Entry 5N9J (X-ray diffraction, 3.40 A resolution); this record covers chains V and Z of the 15 polymer chains in the assembly.

== Chain V ==
Name: Mediator of RNA polymerase II transcription subunit 11
Source organism: Schizosaccharomyces pombe
UniProtKB: Q9P6Q0 (MED11_SCHPO); numbering as in UniProt (aligned over 1-112)
Amino-acid sequence (112 residues; each row starts with the number of its first residue):
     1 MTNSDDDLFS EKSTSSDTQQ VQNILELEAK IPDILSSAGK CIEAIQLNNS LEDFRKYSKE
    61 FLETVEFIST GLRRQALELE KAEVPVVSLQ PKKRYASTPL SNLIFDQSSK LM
Unresolved in the structure: 1-13

== Chain Z ==
Name: Mediator of RNA polymerase II transcription subunit 22
Source organism: Schizosaccharomyces pombe
UniProtKB: O14010 (MED22_SCHPO); residues 1-136 here = UniProt positions 1-136
Amino-acid sequence (136 residues; row label = number of the first residue in the row):
     1 MSSDSFQRQL VQRTNTLNSS IDNATLTILS RFQDILDIAI NEGKDKYTVA PEVYQIECHT
    61 VSMVRAVEQL LDVSRQIKSY WLTNSLSTSF PTVDYSEPDL EKVKRTLTKL QNHLLEVSLI
   121 EPEASETTEA PTVSDT
Unresolved in the structure: 1-2, 122-136

== Chain V / chain Z interface ==
Contacting residue pairs (62; chain V residue first):
  Asp17(V) - Trp81(Z)
  Asp17(V) - Asn84(Z)  hydrogen bond
  Asp17(V) - Leu86(Z)
  Gln20(V) - Trp81(Z)
  Val21(V) - Lys78(Z)
  Ile24(V) - Lys78(Z)
  Leu25(V) - Lys78(Z)
  Glu28(V) - Ser74(Z)  hydrogen bond
  Glu28(V) - Arg75(Z)
  Glu28(V) - Lys78(Z)  salt bridge
  Ile31(V) - Val67(Z)  hydrophobic
  Ile31(V) - Leu70(Z)  hydrophobic
  Ile31(V) - Leu71(Z)  hydrophobic
  Leu35(V) - Val64(Z)  hydrophobic
  Leu35(V) - Val67(Z)  hydrophobic
  Ala38(V) - Phe32(Z)  hydrophobic
  Cys41(V) - Phe32(Z)  hydrophobic
  Ile42(V) - Phe32(Z)  hydrophobic
  Ile42(V) - Ile35(Z)  hydrophobic
  Phe61(V) - Ile28(Z)  hydrophobic
  Ile68(V) - Leu70(Z)  hydrophobic
  Ser69(V) - Thr25(Z)
  Leu72(V) - Ile21(Z)  hydrophobic
  Arg73(V) - Asn18(Z)
  Arg73(V) - Ile21(Z)
  Arg73(V) - Asp22(Z)  salt bridge
  Gln75(V) - Ile77(Z)
  Gln75(V) - Trp81(Z)
  Ala76(V) - Thr14(Z)
  Ala76(V) - Leu17(Z)  hydrophobic
  Glu78(V) - Trp81(Z)
  Leu79(V) - Arg13(Z)
  Leu79(V) - Thr14(Z)
  Leu79(V) - Tyr80(Z)  hydrophobic
  Leu79(V) - Trp81(Z)  hydrophobic
  Glu80(V) - Leu10(Z)
  Glu80(V) - Val11(Z)
  Glu80(V) - Thr14(Z)  hydrogen bond
  Glu83(V) - Phe6(Z)
  Glu83(V) - Gln7(Z)  hydrogen bond
  Glu83(V) - Leu10(Z)
  Val84(V) - Leu10(Z)
  Val84(V) - Arg13(Z)  hydrogen bond (backbone-side chain)
  Val84(V) - Asn84(Z)
  Pro85(V) - Arg13(Z)
  Val86(V) - Gln9(Z)
  Val86(V) - Arg13(Z)
  Ser88(V) - Thr83(Z)
  Leu89(V) - Ser85(Z)
  Ser97(V) - Phe90(Z)
  Pro99(V) - Phe90(Z)  hydrophobic
  Pro99(V) - Thr92(Z)
  Asn102(V) - Asp94(Z)  hydrogen bond
  Leu103(V) - Val93(Z)
  Asp106(V) - Ser96(Z)  hydrogen bond
  Ser109(V) - Glu97(Z)  hydrogen bond (side chain-backbone)
  Ser109(V) - Pro98(Z)  hydrogen bond (side chain-backbone)
  Ser109(V) - Asp99(Z)
  Ser109(V) - Lys102(Z)  hydrogen bond (backbone-side chain)
  Met112(V) - Lys102(Z)
  Met112(V) - Val103(Z)  hydrophobic
  Met112(V) - Thr106(Z)
Interface residues without a listed pair, chain V (39 interface residues in all): Ile34, Phe54, Val65, Leu77, Lys110
Interface residues without a listed pair, chain Z (46 interface residues in all): Leu29, Leu36, Met63, Val73, Leu82, Leu107

== In short ==
Chain V and chain Z form an interface of 39 and 46 residues respectively; the contacts include 10 hydrogen
bonds and 2 salt bridges. Polar contacts include Glu28(V)-Lys78(Z), Arg73(V)-Asp22(Z) and Asp17(V)-Asn84(Z).
Here chain V is Mediator of RNA polymerase II transcription subunit 11 and chain Z is Mediator of RNA
polymerase II transcription subunit 22, both from Schizosaccharomyces pombe. Entry 5N9J (Core Mediator of
transcriptional regulation) was determined by X-ray diffraction.
